PDB entry 6R0C | electron microscopy, 4.20 A resolution (low resolution: residue-level contacts below are approximate; hydrogen-bond / salt-bridge calls are withheld) | chains C and J of the 10 polymer chains in the assembly

# Chain C
Molecule: Histone H2A type 1
Source organism: Homo sapiens
UniProtKB: P0C0S8 (H2A1_HUMAN); residues 0-129 here correspond to UniProt positions 1-130 (UniProt number = residue number + 1)
Amino-acid sequence (130 residues; row label = number of the first residue in the row; numbering starts at 0):
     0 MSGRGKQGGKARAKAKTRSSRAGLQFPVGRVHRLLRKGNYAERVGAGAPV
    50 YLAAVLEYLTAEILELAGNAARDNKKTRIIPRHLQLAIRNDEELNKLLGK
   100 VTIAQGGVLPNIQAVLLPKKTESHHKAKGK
Disordered / not traced: 0-15, 119-129
UniProt features mapped onto this chain:
  - modified residue: Ser1 (N-acetylserine), Arg3 (Citrulline), Lys5 (N6-(2-hydroxyisobutyryl)lysine), Lys9 (N6-(2-hydroxyisobutyryl)lysine), Lys13 (N6-(beta-hydroxybutyryl)lysine), Lys36 (N6-(2-hydroxyisobutyryl)lysine), Lys74 (N6-(2-hydroxyisobutyryl)lysine), Lys75 (N6-(2-hydroxyisobutyryl)lysine), Lys95 (N6-(2-hydroxyisobutyryl)lysine), Lys99 (N6-glutaryllysine), Gln104 (N5-methylglutamine), Lys118 (N6-(2-hydroxyisobutyryl)lysine), Lys119 (N6-crotonyllysine), Thr120 (Phosphothreonine), Lys125 (N6-crotonyllysine)
  - cross-link (Glycyl lysine isopeptide (Lys-Gly)): Lys13 (interchain with G-Cter in ubiquitin), Lys15 (interchain with G-Cter in ubiquitin), Lys119 (interchain with G-Cter in ubiquitin)

# Chain J
Molecule: 145-nt DNA strand
Sequence (145 nucleotides; row label = number of the first residue in the row; numbers below 1 keep their minus sign (DG-70 is residue -70)):
   -70 GGCTGTGTTTGTATCAAGTTACCTGAATGGTAGGTGGGGAAGTCCAAATA
   -20 TTCCTAGTAAGACAATTGCATTCAAGGCCTGGCTGGTGAAACCTGTTTCC
    30 TGGGAAGGTAGTTAGTTGGTTTTCACCACAGGGAGAACCTGGACA
Disordered / not traced: 72-74

# Chain C / chain J interface
Residue-residue contacts (13; chain C residue first):
  Arg29(C) - DG48(J)
  Arg35(C) - DA39(J)
  Arg42(C) - DT38(J)
  Arg42(C) - DA39(J)
  Val43(C) - DA39(J)
  Gly44(C) - DT38(J)
  Ala45(C) - DT38(J)
  Lys75(C) - DC58(J)
  Lys75(C) - DA59(J)
  Thr76(C) - DA57(J)
  Thr76(C) - DC58(J)
  Arg77(C) - DA57(J)
  Arg77(C) - DC58(J)
Also at the interface, not in a pair above, chain C (10 interface residues in all): Lys74
Also at the interface, not in a pair above, chain J (7 interface residues in all): DT49

# In short
The interface between chain C and chain J involves 10 residues on one side and 7 on the other.
Here chain C is Histone H2A type 1 (Homo sapiens) and chain J is a 145-nt DNA strand. Entry 6R0C (Human-D02
Nucleosome Core Particle with biotin-streptavidin label) was determined by electron microscopy, deposited
together with 6RNY.
